Entry 2VCQ (X-ray diffraction, 1.95 A resolution); this record covers chains A and B.

== Chain A (and B) ==
Name: Glutathione-requiring prostaglandin D synthase
Source organism: Homo sapiens
Notes: EC 5.3.99.2; chain B of this document is another copy of the same molecule, construct and numbering; everything in this record applies to it too
UniProtKB: O60760 (PTGD2_HUMAN); residue numbers follow UniProt; this construct covers 1-199
Sequence (199 residues; row label = number of the first residue in the row):
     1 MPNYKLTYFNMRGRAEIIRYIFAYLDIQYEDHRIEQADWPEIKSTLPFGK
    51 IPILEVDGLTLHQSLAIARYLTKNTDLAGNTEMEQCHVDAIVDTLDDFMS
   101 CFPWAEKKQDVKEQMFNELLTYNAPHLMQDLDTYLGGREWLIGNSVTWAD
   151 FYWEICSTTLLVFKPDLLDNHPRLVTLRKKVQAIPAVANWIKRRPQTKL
Unresolved in the structure: 1
Swiss-Prot annotation at these positions:
  - binding site (glutathione): Tyr8, Arg14, Trp39, Gly49 to Ile51, Gln63, Ser64
  - mutagenesis: Asp93 (D93N: Loss of activation by calcium or magnesium ions), Asp96 (D96N: Increases PGD2 synthesis. Loss of activation by calcium or magnesium ions), Asp97 (D97N: Reduces PGD2 synthesis by 99%. Loss of activation by calcium or magnesium ions)

== Interface between chain A and chain B ==
Residue-residue contacts (56):
  Pro47(A) - Asp130(B)
  Phe48(A) - Ile91(B)  hydrophobic
  Phe48(A) - Thr94(B)
  Phe48(A) - Asp130(B)
  Phe48(A) - Leu131(B)  hydrophobic
  Phe48(A) - Tyr134(B)  hydrophobic
  Leu59(A) - Met83(B)  hydrophobic
  Thr60(A) - His87(B)
  Leu61(A) - Met83(B)  hydrophobic
  Leu61(A) - Cys86(B)  hydrophobic
  Leu61(A) - His87(B)
  His62(A) - Ala90(B)
  His62(A) - Thr94(B)
  Gln63(A) - Ala90(B)
  Gln63(A) - Asp93(B)
  Gln63(A) - Thr94(B)  hydrogen bond
  Gln63(A) - Asp97(B)  hydrogen bond
  Ala66(A) - Cys86(B)
  Ala66(A) - Asp89(B)
  Ala66(A) - Ala90(B)
  Ala66(A) - Asp93(B)
  Arg69(A) - Arg69(B)
  Arg69(A) - Asp89(B)  salt bridge
  Tyr70(A) - Glu82(B)
  Tyr70(A) - Met83(B)
  Tyr70(A) - Cys86(B)  hydrophobic
  Lys73(A) - Gln85(B)  hydrogen bond
  Asn74(A) - Glu82(B)  hydrogen bond
  Glu82(A) - Tyr70(B)
  Glu82(A) - Lys73(B)
  Glu82(A) - Asn74(B)
  Met83(A) - Leu59(B)  hydrophobic
  Met83(A) - Leu61(B)  hydrophobic
  Met83(A) - Tyr70(B)
  Gln85(A) - Lys73(B)  hydrogen bond
  Cys86(A) - Ala66(B)  hydrogen bond (side chain-backbone)
  Cys86(A) - Tyr70(B)  hydrophobic
  His87(A) - Leu59(B)
  His87(A) - Thr60(B)
  His87(A) - Leu61(B)
  Asp89(A) - Ala66(B)
  Asp89(A) - Arg69(B)  salt bridge
  Ala90(A) - His62(B)
  Ala90(A) - Gln63(B)
  Ala90(A) - Ala66(B)
  Ile91(A) - Phe48(B)  hydrophobic
  Asp93(A) - Gln63(B)
  Asp93(A) - Ala66(B)
  Thr94(A) - Phe48(B)
  Thr94(A) - His62(B)
  Thr94(A) - Gln63(B)  hydrogen bond
  Asp97(A) - Gln63(B)  hydrogen bond
  Asp130(A) - Pro47(B)
  Asp130(A) - Phe48(B)
  Leu131(A) - Phe48(B)  hydrophobic
  Tyr134(A) - Phe48(B)  hydrophobic
Other interface residues (no listed pair), chain A (30 interface residues in all): Val56, Leu65, Ile67, Leu127
Other interface residues (no listed pair), chain B (29 interface residues in all): Val56, Leu65, Ile67

== Summary ==
Chain A and chain B form an interface of 30 and 29 residues respectively, with 8 hydrogen bonds and 2 salt
bridges. Among the polar pairs are Arg69(A)-Asp89(B), Gln63(A)-Thr94(B) and Gln63(A)-Asp97(B). From UniProt: 8
glutathione-binding residues and 3 mutagenesis sites on chain A.
Both chains are Glutathione-requiring prostaglandin D synthase (Homo sapiens). Entry 2VCQ (Complex structure
of prostaglandin D2 synthase at 1.95A) was determined by X-ray diffraction together with 2VCW, 2VCX, 2VCZ,
2VD0 and 2VD1 from the same study.
